Entry 7EE2 (X-ray diffraction, 1.37 A resolution); this record covers chain A.

== Chain A ==
Name: glycoside hydrolase family 12 beta-1,3-1,4-glucanase
Organism: Chaetomium sp
Notes: EC 3.2.1.73
Sequence (227 residues; numbered 1 to 227; the number before each row is that of its first residue):
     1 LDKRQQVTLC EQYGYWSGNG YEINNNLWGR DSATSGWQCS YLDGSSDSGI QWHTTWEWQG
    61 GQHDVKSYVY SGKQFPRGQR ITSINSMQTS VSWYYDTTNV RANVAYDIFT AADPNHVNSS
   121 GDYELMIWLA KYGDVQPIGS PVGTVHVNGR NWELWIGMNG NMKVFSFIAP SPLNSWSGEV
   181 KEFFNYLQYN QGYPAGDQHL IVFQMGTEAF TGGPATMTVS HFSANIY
Not modelled in the structure: 1-4
Disulfides: C10-C39

== Overview ==
Chain A is glycoside hydrolase family 12 beta-1,3-1,4-glucanase (Chaetomium sp); the structure, Structural
insights into the substrate-binding mechanism of a glycoside hydrolase family 12 beta-1,3-1,4-glucanase from
Chaetomium sp.CQ31, was determined by X-ray diffraction together with 7EEE and 7EEJ from the same study.
